PDB entry 6YM1 | X-ray diffraction, 1.70 A resolution | chains A and B

== Chain A (and B) ==
Molecule: Cell division protein FtsZ
Source organism: Mycobacterium tuberculosis (strain CDC 1551 / Oshkosh)
Notes: chain B of this document is another copy of the same molecule, construct and numbering; everything in this record applies to it too
UniProtKB: P9WN94 (FTSZ_MYCTO); residues 1-313 here = UniProt positions 1-313
Amino-acid sequence (313 residues; each row starts with the number of its first residue):
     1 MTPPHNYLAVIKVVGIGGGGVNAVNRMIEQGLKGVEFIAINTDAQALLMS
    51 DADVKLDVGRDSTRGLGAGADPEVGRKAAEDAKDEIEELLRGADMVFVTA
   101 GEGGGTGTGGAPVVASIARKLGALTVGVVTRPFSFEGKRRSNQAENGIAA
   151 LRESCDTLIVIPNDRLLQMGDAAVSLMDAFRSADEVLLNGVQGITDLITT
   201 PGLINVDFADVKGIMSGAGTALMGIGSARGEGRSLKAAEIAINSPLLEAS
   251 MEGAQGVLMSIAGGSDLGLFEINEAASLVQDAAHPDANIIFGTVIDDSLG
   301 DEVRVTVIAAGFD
Not modelled in the structure: 1-6, 63-67, 172-173, 313 (chain B: 1-5, 61-69, 170-172)
Small-molecule neighbours: GDP (guanosine-5'-diphosphate): Gly-17, Gly-18, Gly-19, Asn-22, Asn-41, Gly-101, Glu-102, Gly-103, Gly-104, Gly-105, Thr-106, Gly-107, Thr-108, Pro-132, Glu-136, Arg-140, Asn-163, Phe-180, Ala-183, Asp-184, Leu-187
Curated features (UniProtKB/Swiss-Prot):
  - binding site (GTP): Gly-18 to Asn-22, Gly-105 to Gly-107, Glu-136, Arg-140, Asp-184
From the paper describing this entry:
  - conformationally variable residues (side-chain flip): Glu-185, Asn-189, Ile-225, Arg-304
  - conformationally variable residues (helix shift): Gly-193 (from molecular simulation)
  - contacts within the chain: Arg-26/Glu-185 (from molecular simulation)

== Chain A / chain B interface ==
Pairs across the interface (42):
  Val-10(A) / Arg-181(B)
  Ala-44(A) / Met-49(B)
  Leu-47(A) / Met-49(B)  hydrophobic
  Val-54(A) / Leu-48(B)  hydrophobic
  Lys-55(A) / Leu-47(B)
  Lys-55(A) / Leu-48(B)
  Lys-55(A) / Met-49(B)  hydrogen bond (backbone-backbone)
  Leu-56(A) / Leu-47(B)
  Leu-56(A) / Leu-48(B)
  Asp-57(A) / Ala-46(B)
  Asp-57(A) / Leu-47(B)  hydrogen bond (backbone-backbone)
  Val-58(A) / Gln-45(B)
  Gly-59(A) / Gln-45(B)  hydrogen bond (backbone-backbone)
  Arg-60(A) / Asn-41(B)
  Arg-60(A) / Asp-43(B)  hydrogen bond (side chain-backbone)
  Arg-60(A) / Ala-44(B)  hydrogen bond (side chain-backbone)
  Arg-60(A) / Gln-45(B)  hydrogen bond (backbone-backbone)
  Arg-60(A) / Ala-46(B)
  Arg-60(A) / Leu-47(B)
  Arg-60(A) / Asp-57(B)  salt bridge
  Arg-60(A) / Gly-59(B)
  Asp-84(A) / Ala-70(B)
  Glu-85(A) / Gly-18(B)
  Glu-85(A) / Asp-43(B)
  Glu-85(A) / Ala-46(B)
  Glu-88(A) / Gly-19(B)
  Glu-88(A) / Asn-22(B)  hydrogen bond
  Glu-88(A) / Arg-26(B)  salt bridge
  Glu-88(A) / Glu-102(B)
  Leu-89(A) / Asn-22(B)
  Leu-89(A) / Leu-48(B)  hydrophobic
  Arg-91(A) / Glu-102(B)  salt bridge
  Arg-91(A) / Glu-136(B)  salt bridge
  Arg-91(A) / Phe-180(B)
  Gly-92(A) / Met-177(B)
  Gly-92(A) / Phe-180(B)
  Gly-92(A) / Arg-181(B)  hydrogen bond (backbone-side chain)
  Ala-93(A) / Met-177(B)
  Asp-94(A) / Met-177(B)
  Asp-94(A) / Arg-181(B)  salt bridge
  Leu-121(A) / Leu-176(B)
  Leu-121(A) / Phe-180(B)  hydrophobic
Interface residues without a listed pair, chain A (23 interface residues in all): Leu-48, Asp-61, Ala-82, Lys-83
Interface residues without a listed pair, chain B (25 interface residues in all): Gly-103, Arg-139, Asn-163, Asp-184

== Overview ==
23 residues of chain A face 25 of chain B across their interface; the contacts include 8 hydrogen bonds and 5
salt bridges. Among the polar pairs are Arg-60(A)/Asp-57(B), Glu-88(A)/Arg-26(B) and Arg-91(A)/Glu-102(B).
Bound to chain A: GDP. From the paper: conformational variability at Glu-185(A), Asn-189(A) and Ile-225(A)
among others; contacts within the chain involving Arg-26(A) and Glu-185(A).
Both chains are Cell division protein FtsZ (Mycobacterium tuberculosis (strain CDC 1551 / Oshkosh)). Entry
6YM1 (Mycobacterium tuberculosis FtsZ in complex with GDP) was determined by X-ray diffraction together with
6Y1U, 6Y1V and 6YM9 from the same study.
